Entry 4X1O (X-ray diffraction, 1.70 A resolution); this record covers chain A.

== Chain A ==
Protein: 16S rRNA (adenine(1408)-N(1))-methyltransferase
Organism: Catenulispora acidiphila
UniProtKB: C7Q5P8 (C7Q5P8_CATAD); numbering as in UniProt (aligned over 1-250)
Amino-acid sequence (267 residues; each row starts with the number of its first residue; numbers below 1 keep their minus sign (Met-16 is residue -16)):
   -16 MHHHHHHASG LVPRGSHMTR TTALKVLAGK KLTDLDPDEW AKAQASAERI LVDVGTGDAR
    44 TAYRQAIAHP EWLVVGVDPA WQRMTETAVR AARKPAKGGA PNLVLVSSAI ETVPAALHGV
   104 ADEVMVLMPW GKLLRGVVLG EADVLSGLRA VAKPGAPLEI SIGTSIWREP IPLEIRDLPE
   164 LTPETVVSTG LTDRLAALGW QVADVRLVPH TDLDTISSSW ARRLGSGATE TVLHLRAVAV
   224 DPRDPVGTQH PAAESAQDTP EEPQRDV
Unresolved in the structure: -16 to 7, 227-250
Construct notes: initiating methionine (-16); expression tag (-15 to 0)
What the authors report for this chain:
  - contacts within the chain: Asp21-Arg206 (salt bridge), Arg43-Trp203 (cation-pi contact), Arg73-Trp203 (cation-pi contact)
  - mutagenesis - D36A, D61A, E94A, W203A: abolished growth
  - mutagenesis - K13A, R66A, K115A: decreased growth
  - mutagenesis - D36A, D61A: abolished binding to SAM
  - mutagenesis - D36A, D61A: abolished binding to SAH
  - mutagenesis - E94A: unchanged binding to SAM
  - mutagenesis - E94A: unchanged binding to SAH
  - mutagenesis - R43A, R73A, K77A, K80A, S201A, S202A, W203F, R206A: abolished growth in response to kanamycin
  - mutagenesis - S201A (2-fold): decreased binding to SAM
  - mutagenesis - R151A, R159A: unchanged growth
  - catalytic residues: Trp113, Trp203, Arg206 (proposed by the authors, not directly observed)
  - mutagenesis - W203A, W203F: decreased catalytic activity
  - conformationally variable residues (loop rearrangement): Val191 to Val215
  - mutagenesis - D21A: unchanged growth in response to kanamycin
  - conformationally variable residues (loop rearrangement, side-chain flip): Trp113, Trp203 (proposed by the authors, not directly observed)

== Overview ==
From the paper: catalytic residues Trp113, Trp203 and Arg206; R43A, R73A and K77A, among others, abolish
growth in response to kanamycin; 18 substitutions were tested in all.
Chain A is 16S rRNA (adenine(1408)-N(1))-methyltransferase (Catenulispora acidiphila); the structure, Crystal
structure of the 16S rRNA (adenine(1408)-N(1))-methyltransferase from Catenulisporales acidiphilia, was
determined by X-ray diffraction together with 5BW4, 5BW5, 5D1H and 5D1N from the same study.
